Entry 4QZ2 (X-ray diffraction, 2.70 A resolution); this record covers chains L and M of the 28 polymer chains in the assembly.

[Chain L]
Protein: Proteasome subunit beta type-6
Source organism: Saccharomyces cerevisiae
Notes: EC 3.4.25.1
Reference sequence: P23724 (PSB6_YEAST); residues 1-222 here correspond to UniProt positions 20-241 (UniProt number = residue number + 19)
Sequence (222 residues; each row starts with the number of its first residue):
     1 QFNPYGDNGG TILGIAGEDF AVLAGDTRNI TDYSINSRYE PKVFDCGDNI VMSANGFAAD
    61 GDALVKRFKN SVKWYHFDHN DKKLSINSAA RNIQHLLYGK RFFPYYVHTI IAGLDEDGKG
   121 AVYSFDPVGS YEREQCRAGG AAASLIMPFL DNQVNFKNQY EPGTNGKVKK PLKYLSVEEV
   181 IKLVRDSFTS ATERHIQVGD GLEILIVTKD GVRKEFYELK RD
Bound ions: Mg2+: Asp222 (shared with 3 residues of chain V)
Residues lining bound ligands: 04C (1,2,4-trideoxy-4-methyl-2-{[N-(morpholin-4-ylacetyl)-L-alanyl-O-methyl-L-tyrosyl]amino}-1-phenyl-D-xylitol): Arg101, Asp126, Pro127, Val128

[Chain M]
Protein: Proteasome subunit beta type-7
Source organism: Saccharomyces cerevisiae
Notes: EC 3.4.25.1
Reference sequence: P30657 (PSB7_YEAST); residues -12 to 233 here correspond to UniProt positions 21-266 (UniProt number = residue number + 33)
Sequence (246 residues; row label = number of the first residue in the row; numbers below 1 keep their minus sign (Thr-12 is residue -12)):
   -12 TQIANAGASP MVNTQQPIVT GTSVISMKYD NGVIIAADNL GSYGSLLRFN GVERLIPVGD
    48 NTVVGISGDI SDMQHIERLL KDLVTENAYD NPLADAEEAL EPSYIFEYLA TVMYQRRSKM
   108 NPLWNAIIVA GVQSNGDQFL RYVNLLGVTY SSPTLATGFG AHMANPLLRK VVDRESDIPK
   168 TTVQVAEEAI VNAMRVLYYR DARSSRNFSL AIIDKNTGLT FKKNLQVENM KWDFAKDIKG
   228 YGTQKI
Unresolved in the structure: -12 to 0

[How chain L and chain M interact]
Residue-residue contacts - 39 pairs, chain L then chain M:
  Gln1(L) - Thr1(M)  hydrogen bond
  Phe2(L) - Met107(M)  hydrophobic
  Phe2(L) - Pro109(M)  hydrophobic
  Phe2(L) - Trp111(M)  hydrophobic
  Phe2(L) - Leu132(M)  hydrophobic
  Asn3(L) - Leu133(M)
  Pro4(L) - Arg104(M)  hydrogen bond (backbone-side chain)
  Pro4(L) - Met107(M)  hydrophobic
  Pro4(L) - Leu133(M)
  Tyr5(L) - Arg104(M)
  Asn8(L) - Val135(M)
  Asn29(L) - Tyr137(M)
  Ser34(L) - His149(M)  hydrogen bond
  Ile35(L) - Arg156(M)  hydrogen bond (backbone-side chain)
  Asn36(L) - Tyr137(M)  hydrogen bond
  Asn36(L) - Ser139(M)
  Asn36(L) - Arg156(M)
  Ser37(L) - Ser138(M)  hydrogen bond (side chain-backbone)
  Glu40(L) - Arg128(M)  salt bridge
  Glu40(L) - Tyr137(M)
  Glu40(L) - Ser138(M)  hydrogen bond (side chain-backbone)
  Phe57(L) - Arg104(M)
  Phe57(L) - Leu133(M)
  Phe57(L) - Val135(M)  hydrophobic
  Ala59(L) - Tyr101(M)
  Ala59(L) - Leu133(M)
  Ala59(L) - Gly134(M)
  Ala59(L) - Val135(M)
  Asp60(L) - Tyr101(M)  hydrogen bond
  Asp60(L) - Arg104(M)  salt bridge
  Asp62(L) - Thr136(M)
  Ala63(L) - Tyr101(M)
  Lys66(L) - Glu94(M)  salt bridge
  Phe103(L) - Arg104(M)
  Phe103(L) - Ser105(M)
  Tyr105(L) - Tyr101(M)
  Glu218(L) - Arg161(M)  salt bridge
  Arg221(L) - Asp160(M)  salt bridge
  Arg221(L) - Arg161(M)
Other interface residues (no listed pair), chain L (23 interface residues in all): Tyr39
Other interface residues (no listed pair), chain M (22 interface residues in all): Leu142

[Summary]
23 residues of chain L and 22 residues of chain M are in contact; the contacts include 8 hydrogen bonds and 5
salt bridges. Polar pairs include Glu40(L)-Arg128(M), Asp60(L)-Arg104(M) and Lys66(L)-Glu94(M). Bound to chain
L: compound 04C.
Chain L is Proteasome subunit beta type-6 and chain M is Proteasome subunit beta type-7, both from
Saccharomyces cerevisiae; the structure, yCP beta5-M45I mutant in complex with the epoxyketone inhibitor ONX
0914, was determined by X-ray diffraction (same publication as 4QUX, 4QUY, 4QV0, 4QV1, 4QV3, 4QV4 and 42
further entries).
